Entry 8G8B (electron microscopy, 4.30 A resolution (low resolution: residue-level contacts below are approximate; hydrogen-bond / salt-bridge calls are withheld)); this record covers chains J and X of the 11 polymer chains in the assembly.

== Chain J ==
Molecule: nMatn1 DNA (bottom strand, 168-MER)
Sequence (186 nucleotides; row label = number of the first residue in the row; numbers below 1 keep their minus sign (DT-112 is residue -112)):
  -112 TGCATGTATGTGTATGCATATGCTAATGTGTGCATGTGTGTGACTATGTG
   -62 CGCATGCATGTGCATGTGTGTGCATATACGTGTGTGCATGCATGTGCATA
   -12 TATGTGTGCACGTGTGTGTGCATGTGTGTGTATGTGTATATATTAACCTG
    38 TGTGCATTGTGTGCATATATTAGCATGTGTGCATGT
Not modelled in the structure: -112 to -97, 72-73

== Chain X ==
Name: POU domain, class 5, transcription factor 1
Organism: Homo sapiens
Reference sequence: Q01860 (PO5F1_HUMAN); numbering as in UniProt (aligned over 1-360)
Sequence (395 residues; numbered -34 to 360; the number before each row is that of its first residue; numbers below 1 keep their minus sign (Gly-34 is residue -34)):
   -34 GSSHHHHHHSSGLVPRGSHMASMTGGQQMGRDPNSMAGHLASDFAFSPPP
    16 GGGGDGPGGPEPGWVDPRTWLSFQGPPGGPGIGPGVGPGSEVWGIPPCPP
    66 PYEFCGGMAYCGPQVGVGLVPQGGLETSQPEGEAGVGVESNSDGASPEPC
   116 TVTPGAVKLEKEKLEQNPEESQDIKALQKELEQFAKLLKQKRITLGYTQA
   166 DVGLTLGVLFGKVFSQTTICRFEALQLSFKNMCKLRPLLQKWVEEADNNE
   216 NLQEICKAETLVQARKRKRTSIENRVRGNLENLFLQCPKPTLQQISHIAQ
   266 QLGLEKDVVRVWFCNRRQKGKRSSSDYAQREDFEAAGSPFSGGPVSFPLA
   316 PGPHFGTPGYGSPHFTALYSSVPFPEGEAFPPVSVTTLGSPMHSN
Not modelled in the structure: -34 to 139, 221-237, 289-360
Differences from the reference sequence: expression tag (-34 to 0)
Curated features (UniProtKB/Swiss-Prot):
  - DNA-binding region: Arg230 to Ser289 (Homeobox)
  - region (DNA-binding): Ser180 to Arg186, Ser193 to Asn196
  - motif: His4 to Ser12 (9aaTAD)
  - binding site (DNA): Arg157, Gln164
  - modified residue: Ser111 (Phosphoserine), Thr235 (Phosphothreonine), Ser236 (Phosphoserine), Ser289 (Phosphoserine), Ser290 (Phosphoserine), Ser355 (Phosphoserine)
  - cross-link: Lys123 (Glycyl lysine isopeptide (Lys-Gly) (interchain with G-Cter in SUMO))

== How chain J and chain X interact ==
Contacting residue pairs - 18 pairs, chain J then chain X:
  DA-95(J) with Thr163(X)
  DT-94(J) with Arg157(X); Thr163(X); Gln164(X); Gln181(X); Cys185(X)
  DA-93(J) with Gln181(X); Cys185(X)
  DT-92(J) with Thr182(X)
  DG-91(J) with Arg186(X)
  DC-90(J) with Arg186(X)
  DT-89(J) with Arg242(X)
  DA-88(J) with Val276(X); Trp277(X); Asn280(X)
  DA-87(J) with Val273(X); Val276(X); Asn280(X)
Other interface residues (no listed pair), chain J (10 interface residues in all): DT-86
Other interface residues (no listed pair), chain X (13 interface residues in all): Tyr162

== In short ==
10 residues of chain J face 13 of chain X across their interface. From UniProt: a DNA-binding region and
DNA-binding residues Arg157(X) and Gln164(X) on chain X.
Chain J is nMatn1 DNA (bottom strand, 168-MER) and chain X is POU domain, class 5, transcription factor 1
(Homo sapiens); the structure, Nucleosome with human nMatn1 sequence in complex with Human Oct4, was
determined by electron microscopy together with 8G87, 8G88, 8G8E and 8G8G from the same study.
